7WT7 - chains A and B of the 5 polymer chains in the assembly; structure by electron microscopy, 3.40 A resolution.

== Chain A (and B) ==
Name: Spike glycoprotein
Source organism: Severe acute respiratory syndrome coronavirus 2
Notes: chain B of this document is another copy of the same molecule, construct and numbering; everything in this record applies to it too
Reference sequence: P0DTC2 (SPIKE_SARS2); aligned to UniProt positions 1-1270 over residues 1-1270 (the alignment contains insertions or deletions, so no single offset holds)
Amino-acid sequence (1270 residues; row label = number of the first residue in the row; note: 2 numbers in that range are skipped by the numbering (no residue carries them; nothing is unmodelled there); a row labelled like 250A-250B holds insertion residues (250A, then the next letters in order)):
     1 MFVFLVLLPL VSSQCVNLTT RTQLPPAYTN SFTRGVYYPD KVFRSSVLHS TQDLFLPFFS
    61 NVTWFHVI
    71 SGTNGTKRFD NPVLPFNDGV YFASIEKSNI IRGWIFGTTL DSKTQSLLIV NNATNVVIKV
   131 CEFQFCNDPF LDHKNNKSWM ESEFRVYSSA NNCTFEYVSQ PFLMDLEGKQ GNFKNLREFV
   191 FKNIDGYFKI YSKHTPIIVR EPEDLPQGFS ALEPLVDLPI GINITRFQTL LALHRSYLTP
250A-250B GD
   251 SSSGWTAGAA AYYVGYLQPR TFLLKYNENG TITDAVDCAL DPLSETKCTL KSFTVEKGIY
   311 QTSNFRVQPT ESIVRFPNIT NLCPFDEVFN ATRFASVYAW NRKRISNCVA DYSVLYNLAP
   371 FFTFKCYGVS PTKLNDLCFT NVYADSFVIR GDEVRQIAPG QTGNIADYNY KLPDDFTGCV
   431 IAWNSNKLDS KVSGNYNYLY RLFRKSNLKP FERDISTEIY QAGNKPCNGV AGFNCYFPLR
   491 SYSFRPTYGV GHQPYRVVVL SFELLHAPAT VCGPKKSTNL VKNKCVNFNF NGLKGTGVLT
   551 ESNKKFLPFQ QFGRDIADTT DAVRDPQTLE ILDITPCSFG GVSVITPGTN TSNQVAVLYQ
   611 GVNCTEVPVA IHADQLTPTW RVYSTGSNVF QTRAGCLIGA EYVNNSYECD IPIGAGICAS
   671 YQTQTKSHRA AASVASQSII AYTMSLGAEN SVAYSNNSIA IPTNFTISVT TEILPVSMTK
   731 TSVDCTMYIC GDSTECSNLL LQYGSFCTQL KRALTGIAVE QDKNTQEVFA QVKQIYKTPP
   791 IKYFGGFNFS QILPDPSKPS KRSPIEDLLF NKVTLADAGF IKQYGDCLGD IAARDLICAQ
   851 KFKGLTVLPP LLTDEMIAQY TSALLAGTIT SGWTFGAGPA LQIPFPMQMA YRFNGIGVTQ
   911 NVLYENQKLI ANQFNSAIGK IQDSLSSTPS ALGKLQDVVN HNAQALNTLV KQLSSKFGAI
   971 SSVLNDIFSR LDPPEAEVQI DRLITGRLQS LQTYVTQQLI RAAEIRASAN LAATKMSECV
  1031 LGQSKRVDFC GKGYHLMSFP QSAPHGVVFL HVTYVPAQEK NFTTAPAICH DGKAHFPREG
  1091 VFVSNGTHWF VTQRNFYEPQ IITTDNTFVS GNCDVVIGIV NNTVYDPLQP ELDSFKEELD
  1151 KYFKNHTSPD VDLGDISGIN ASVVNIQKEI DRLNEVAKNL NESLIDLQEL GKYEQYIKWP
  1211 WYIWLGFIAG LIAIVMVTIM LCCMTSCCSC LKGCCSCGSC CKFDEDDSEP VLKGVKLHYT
Not modelled in the structure: 1-13, 71-76, 243-250, 250A-250B, 674-685, 826-845, 1160-1270
Sequence notes: variant Val-67 (Ala in P0DTC2), Ile-95 (Thr in P0DTC2), Asp-142 (Gly in P0DTC2), Ile-208 (Leu212 in P0DTC2), Asp-336 (Gly339 in P0DTC2), Leu-368 (Ser371 in P0DTC2), Pro-370 (Ser373 in P0DTC2), Phe-372 (Ser375 in P0DTC2), Asn-414 (Lys417 in P0DTC2), Lys-437 (Asn440 in P0DTC2), Ser-443 (Gly446 in P0DTC2), Asn-474 (Ser477 in P0DTC2), Lys-475 (Thr478 in P0DTC2), Ala-481 (Glu484 in P0DTC2), Arg-490 (Gln493 in P0DTC2), Ser-493 (Gly496 in P0DTC2), Arg-495 (Gln498 in P0DTC2), Tyr-498 (Asn501 in P0DTC2), His-502 (Tyr505 in P0DTC2), Lys-544 (Thr547 in P0DTC2), Gly-611 (Asp614 in P0DTC2), Tyr-652 (His655 in P0DTC2), Lys-676 (Asn679 in P0DTC2), His-678 (Pro681 in P0DTC2), Ala-680 (Arg683 in P0DTC2), Ala-682 (Arg685 in P0DTC2), Lys-761 (Asn764 in P0DTC2), Tyr-793 (Asp796 in P0DTC2), Lys-853 (Asn856 in P0DTC2), His-951 (Gln954 in P0DTC2), Lys-966 (Asn969 in P0DTC2), Phe-978 (Leu981 in P0DTC2); insertion (211-213); engineered mutation Pro-814 (Phe817 in P0DTC2), Pro-889 (Ala892 in P0DTC2), Pro-896 (Ala899 in P0DTC2), Pro-939 (Ala942 in P0DTC2), Pro-983 (Lys986 in P0DTC2), Pro-984 (Val987 in P0DTC2)
Cystine bridges: Cys-15/Cys-136, Cys-131/Cys-163, Cys-288/Cys-298, Cys-333/Cys-358, Cys-376/Cys-429, Cys-388/Cys-522, Cys-477/Cys-485, Cys-614/Cys-646, Cys-659/Cys-668, Cys-735/Cys-757, Cys-740/Cys-746, Cys-1029/Cys-1040, Cys-1079/Cys-1123
Glycans and other covalent adducts: N-acetylglucosamine (NAG) linked to Asn-17, Asn-61, Asn-145, Asn-233, Asn-340, Asn-600, Asn-613, Asn-654, Asn-706, Asn-714, Asn-798, Asn-1071, Asn-1095, Asn-1131
Ligand contacts: N-acetylglucosamine (NAG; 2-acetamido-2-deoxy-beta-D-glucopyranose): Arg-454, Asn-457, Lys-459, Glu-462
UniProt features mapped onto this chain:
  - lipidation (S-palmitoyl cysteine): Cys-1240, Cys-1247, Cys-1250
  - glycosylation (N-linked (GlcNAc...) asparagine): Asn-17 (complex), Asn-61 (hybrid), Asn-331 (complex), Asn-603 (hybrid)

== Interface between chain A and chain B ==
Contacting residue pairs (141):
  Tyr-38(A) / Phe-559(B)  hydrophobic
  Asp-40(A) / Phe-559(B)
  Lys-41(A) / Phe-559(B)
  Val-42(A) / Gln-560(B)  hydrogen bond (backbone-side chain)
  Val-42(A) / Arg-564(B)
  Phe-43(A) / Lys-554(B)
  Phe-43(A) / Lys-555(B)
  Phe-43(A) / Gln-560(B)
  Phe-43(A) / Phe-562(B)  hydrogen bond (backbone-backbone)
  Phe-43(A) / Gly-563(B)
  Phe-43(A) / Arg-564(B)  hydrogen bond (backbone-backbone)
  Val-47(A) / Ile-566(B)  hydrophobic
  Lys-113(A) / Ser-466(B)
  Lys-113(A) / Glu-468(B)
  Gln-115(A) / Arg-463(B)
  Gln-115(A) / Ile-465(B)
  Glu-132(A) / Ile-465(B)
  Tyr-197(A) / Asn-391(B)  hydrogen bond
  Tyr-197(A) / Tyr-393(B)
  Pro-224(A) / Phe-559(B)
  Pro-229(A) / Tyr-393(B)
  Gly-231(A) / Phe-461(B)
  Gly-231(A) / Glu-462(B)
  Ile-232(A) / Glu-462(B)  hydrogen bond (backbone-side chain)
  Asn-233(A) / Glu-462(B)
  Asn-279(A) / Lys-555(B)
  Gly-280(A) / Leu-557(B)
  Pro-409(A) / Pro-983(B)
  Gly-410(A) / Pro-983(B)
  Gln-411(A) / Asp-982(B)
  Asp-424(A) / Pro-983(B)
  Asp-734(A) / Asn-314(B)  hydrogen bond
  Met-737(A) / Phe-589(B)  hydrophobic
  Asp-742(A) / Arg-316(B)
  Asp-742(A) / Thr-546(B)
  Gln-752(A) / Lys-966(B)
  Gln-752(A) / Phe-967(B)
  Gln-752(A) / Gly-968(B)
  Gln-752(A) / Ala-969(B)
  Tyr-753(A) / Phe-967(B)
  Ser-755(A) / Gln-962(B)
  Phe-756(A) / Phe-967(B)  hydrophobic
  Gln-759(A) / Thr-958(B)
  Gln-759(A) / Gln-962(B)
  Arg-762(A) / Gln-954(B)  hydrogen bond
  Gln-781(A) / Lys-1042(B)
  Lys-783(A) / Leu-696(B)
  Lys-783(A) / Gly-697(B)
  Gln-784(A) / Ala-698(B)
  Gln-784(A) / Asn-700(B)
  Ile-785(A) / Leu-696(B)  hydrophobic
  Ile-785(A) / Gly-697(B)
  Ile-785(A) / Ala-698(B)
  Ile-785(A) / Glu-699(B)
  Ile-785(A) / Asn-700(B)  hydrogen bond (backbone-backbone)
  Tyr-786(A) / Asn-700(B)
  Tyr-786(A) / Val-702(B)  hydrophobic
  Lys-787(A) / Glu-699(B)
  Lys-787(A) / Asn-700(B)
  Lys-787(A) / Ser-701(B)  hydrogen bond
  Phe-794(A) / Tyr-704(B)
  Gln-850(A) / Ile-566(B)
  Gln-850(A) / Ala-567(B)
  Phe-852(A) / Pro-586(B)  hydrophobic
  Phe-852(A) / Phe-589(B)
  Lys-853(A) / Ala-567(B)
  Leu-858(A) / Gln-610(B)
  Pro-860(A) / Ala-665(B)
  Leu-861(A) / Pro-662(B)  hydrophobic
  Leu-861(A) / Ala-665(B)
  Leu-861(A) / Gly-666(B)  hydrogen bond (backbone-backbone)
  Thr-863(A) / Ala-665(B)
  Met-866(A) / Gly-666(B)
  Met-866(A) / Met-694(B)  hydrophobic
  Met-866(A) / Leu-696(B)  hydrophobic
  Tyr-870(A) / Leu-696(B)
  Thr-880(A) / Val-702(B)
  Thr-880(A) / Ala-703(B)  hydrogen bond (side chain-backbone)
  Thr-880(A) / Tyr-704(B)
  Gly-886(A) / Asp-1038(B)
  Gly-886(A) / Lys-1042(B)
  Ala-887(A) / Lys-1042(B)
  Ala-887(A) / Gly-1043(B)
  Pro-889(A) / Pro-1066(B)
  Pro-889(A) / Glu-1069(B)
  Leu-891(A) / Ala-710(B)
  Leu-891(A) / Pro-712(B)
  Leu-891(A) / Glu-1069(B)
  Gln-892(A) / Ala-703(B)
  Gln-892(A) / Ser-708(B)
  Gln-892(A) / Ile-709(B)
  Gln-892(A) / Ala-710(B)  hydrogen bond (backbone-backbone)
  Ile-893(A) / Ser-708(B)
  Ile-893(A) / Ile-709(B)  hydrophobic
  Pro-894(A) / Tyr-704(B)  hydrophobic
  Pro-894(A) / Asn-706(B)
  Pro-894(A) / Ser-708(B)
  Phe-895(A) / Tyr-704(B)  hydrogen bond (backbone-side chain)
  Met-897(A) / Val-1091(B)  hydrophobic
  Tyr-901(A) / Gly-1090(B)
  Tyr-901(A) / Val-1091(B)
  Tyr-901(A) / Arg-1104(B)
  Gln-910(A) / Arg-1104(B)
  Asn-911(A) / Phe-1086(B)
  Asn-911(A) / Phe-1118(B)
  Asn-911(A) / Ser-1120(B)  hydrogen bond
  Tyr-914(A) / Val-1126(B)  hydrophobic
  Glu-915(A) / Ser-1120(B)  hydrogen bond
  Glu-915(A) / Val-1125(B)
  Gln-917(A) / Ile-1127(B)
  Lys-918(A) / Ile-1127(B)
  Lys-961(A) / Ile-566(B)
  Leu-963(A) / Ala-567(B)
  Ser-964(A) / Ile-566(B)
  Ser-964(A) / Ala-567(B)  hydrogen bond (side chain-backbone)
  Ser-964(A) / Asp-568(B)
  Asn-975(A) / Lys-544(B)
  Phe-978(A) / Lys-383(B)
  Ser-979(A) / Lys-383(B)  hydrogen bond (backbone-side chain)
  Arg-980(A) / Gly-378(B)
  Arg-980(A) / Val-379(B)
  Arg-980(A) / Leu-514(B)
  Leu-981(A) / Lys-383(B)  hydrogen bond (backbone-side chain)
  Asp-982(A) / Lys-383(B)
  Asp-991(A) / Arg-992(B)  salt bridge
  Gln-1002(A) / Gln-999(B)  hydrogen bond
  Leu-1009(A) / Gln-1007(B)
  Leu-1009(A) / Ile-1010(B)  hydrophobic
  Thr-1024(A) / Arg-1036(B)
  Ser-1027(A) / Val-1037(B)
  Glu-1028(A) / Arg-1036(B)  salt bridge
  Leu-1031(A) / Asp-1038(B)
  Arg-1036(A) / Arg-1036(B)
  Leu-1138(A) / Leu-1138(B)  hydrophobic
  Phe-1145(A) / Lys-1146(B)
  Leu-1149(A) / Lys-1146(B)
  Leu-1149(A) / Leu-1149(B)  hydrophobic
  Leu-1149(A) / Phe-1153(B)  hydrophobic
  Phe-1153(A) / Phe-1153(B)  hydrophobic
  His-1156(A) / His-1156(B)  hydrogen bond
  His-1156(A) / Thr-1157(B)
Interface residues without a listed pair, chain A (110 interface residues in all): Arg-44, Thr-164, Pro-370, Tyr-793, Lys-851, Gly-854, Pro-859, Leu-862, Gln-869, Trp-883, Gly-888, Ala-890, Pro-896, Asn-904, Thr-909, Val-960, Ser-972, Val-973, Asp-976, Pro-983, Gln-999, Thr-1006, Arg-1016, Gly-1032, Glu-1141
Interface residues without a listed pair, chain B (109 interface residues in all): Ser-380, Arg-405, Leu-515, His-516, Phe-556, Gln-561, Thr-569, Ala-644, Gly-664, Ile-667, Ser-705, Asn-707, Ser-965, Thr-1003, Thr-1006, Glu-1014, Tyr-1044, Val-1065, Ala-1067, Asn-1071, Thr-1074, Pro-1076, Pro-1087, Glu-1089, Gln-1139, Leu-1142

== In short ==
The interface between chain A and chain B involves 110 residues on one side and 109 on the other, with 20
hydrogen bonds and 2 salt bridges. Polar pairs include Asp-991(A)/Arg-992(B), Glu-1028(A)/Arg-1036(B) and
Val-42(A)/Gln-560(B). Bound to chain A: N-acetylglucosamine.
Both chains are Spike glycoprotein (Severe acute respiratory syndrome coronavirus 2). Entry 7WT7 (SARS-CoV-2
Omicron variant spike in complex with Fab 9A8 (State 1)) was determined by electron microscopy together with
7WT8 and 7WT9 from the same study.
